PDB entry 6R00 | X-ray diffraction, 1.74 A resolution | chains A and B

Chain A:
Molecule: Peptide N-methyltransferase
Organism: Omphalotus olearius
UniProtKB: A0A2R2JFI5 (A0A2R2JFI5_OMPOL); residues 2-411 here correspond to UniProt positions 1-410 (UniProt number = residue number - 1)
Sequence (410 residues; each row starts with the number of its first residue):
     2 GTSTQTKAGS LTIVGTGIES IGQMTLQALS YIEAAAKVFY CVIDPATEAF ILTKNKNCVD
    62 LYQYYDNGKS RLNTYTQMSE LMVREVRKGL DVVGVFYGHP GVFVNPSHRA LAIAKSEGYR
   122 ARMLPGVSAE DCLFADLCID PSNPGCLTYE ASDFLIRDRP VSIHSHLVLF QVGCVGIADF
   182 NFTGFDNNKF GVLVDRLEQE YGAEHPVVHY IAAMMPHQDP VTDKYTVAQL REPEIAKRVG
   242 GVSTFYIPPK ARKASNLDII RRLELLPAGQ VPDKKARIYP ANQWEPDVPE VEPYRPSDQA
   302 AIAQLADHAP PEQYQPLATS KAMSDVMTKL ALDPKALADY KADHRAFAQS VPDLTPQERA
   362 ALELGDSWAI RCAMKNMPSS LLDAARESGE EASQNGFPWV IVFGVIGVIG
Unresolved in the structure: 2-6, 391-411
Sequence notes: engineered mutation F404 (Val403 in A0A2R2JFI5)
Ligand contacts: S-adenosylhomocysteine (SAH): I19, I44, Y98, G99, H100, V103, F104, V105, S129, A130, F171, Q172, Y211, I212, A213, M215, G242, V243, S244, T245
Curated features (UniProtKB/Swiss-Prot):
  - binding site (S-adenosyl-L-methionine): A214

Chain B:
Molecule: Phe-pro-trp-mva-ile-mva-phe-gly-val-ile-gly-val-ile-gly
Organism: Omphalotus olearius
Sequence (14 residues; each row starts with the number of its first residue):
   398 FPWVIVFGVI GVIG
Modified positions: V401 (N-methylvaline; MVA); V403 (N-methylvaline; MVA)
Ligand contacts: S-adenosylhomocysteine (SAH): V401, I402, V403

How chain A and chain B interact:
Contacting residue pairs - 47 pairs, chain A then chain B:
  C42(A) with V401(B)
  I44(A) with P399(B), hydrophobic; V401(B)
  Y63(A) with W400(B), hydrogen bond (side chain-backbone); V401(B)
  Y66(A) with I402(B), hydrogen bond (side chain-backbone); V403(B)
  S71(A) with G411(B), hydrogen bond (side chain-backbone)
  R72(A) with I402(B); F404(B), hydrogen bond (side chain-backbone); G405(B); I410(B)
  L73(A) with I410(B), hydrophobic; G411(B)
  Y76(A) with I402(B), hydrogen bond (side chain-backbone); V403(B); F404(B), hydrogen bond (side chain-backbone)
  Y98(A) with V401(B), hydrogen bond (side chain-backbone)
  F104(A) with V403(B); F404(B)
  V105(A) with V403(B)
  N106(A) with V403(B), hydrogen bond (backbone-backbone); F404(B); G405(B), hydrogen bond (side chain-backbone)
  P107(A) with V403(B)
  E151(A) with F404(B); V406(B)
  D154(A) with V406(B)
  I157(A) with V409(B), hydrophobic
  R158(A) with I407(B), hydrogen bond (side chain-backbone)
  Q172(A) with I402(B); V403(B); F404(B), hydrogen bond (side chain-backbone)
  G174(A) with W400(B)
  G177(A) with V409(B)
  I178(A) with V409(B)
  A179(A) with V409(B); I410(B)
  F181(A) with W400(B)
  T184(A) with F398(B)
  G185(A) with W400(B)
  F186(A) with W400(B), hydrophobic
  G241(A) with W400(B)
  G242(A) with P399(B); W400(B); V401(B); I402(B)
Interface residues without a listed pair, chain A (37 interface residues in all): V43, N74, M79, F97, S153, C175, F183, M215, V243
Interface residues without a listed pair, chain B (14 interface residues in all): G408

Summary:
Chain A and chain B form an interface of 37 and 14 residues respectively; the contacts include 11 hydrogen
bonds. Among the polar pairs are Y63(A)-W400(B), Y66(A)-I402(B) and S71(A)-G411(B). S-adenosylhomocysteine is
bound between chain A and chain B.
Here chain A is Peptide N-methyltransferase and chain B is
Phe-pro-trp-mva-ile-mva-phe-gly-val-ile-gly-val-ile-gly, both from Omphalotus olearius. Entry 6R00 (OphA
DeltaC6 V404F complex with SAH) was determined by X-ray diffraction, deposited together with 6TSC, 6QZY and
6QZZ.
